8W9C - chains E and B of the 6 polymer chains in the assembly; structure by electron microscopy, 3.30 A resolution.

# Chain E
Molecule: Transcriptional regulatory protein RCO1
From: Saccharomyces cerevisiae
Reference sequence: Q04779 (RCO1_YEAST); residues 1-684 here = UniProt positions 1-684
Amino-acid sequence (684 residues; each row starts with the number of its first residue):
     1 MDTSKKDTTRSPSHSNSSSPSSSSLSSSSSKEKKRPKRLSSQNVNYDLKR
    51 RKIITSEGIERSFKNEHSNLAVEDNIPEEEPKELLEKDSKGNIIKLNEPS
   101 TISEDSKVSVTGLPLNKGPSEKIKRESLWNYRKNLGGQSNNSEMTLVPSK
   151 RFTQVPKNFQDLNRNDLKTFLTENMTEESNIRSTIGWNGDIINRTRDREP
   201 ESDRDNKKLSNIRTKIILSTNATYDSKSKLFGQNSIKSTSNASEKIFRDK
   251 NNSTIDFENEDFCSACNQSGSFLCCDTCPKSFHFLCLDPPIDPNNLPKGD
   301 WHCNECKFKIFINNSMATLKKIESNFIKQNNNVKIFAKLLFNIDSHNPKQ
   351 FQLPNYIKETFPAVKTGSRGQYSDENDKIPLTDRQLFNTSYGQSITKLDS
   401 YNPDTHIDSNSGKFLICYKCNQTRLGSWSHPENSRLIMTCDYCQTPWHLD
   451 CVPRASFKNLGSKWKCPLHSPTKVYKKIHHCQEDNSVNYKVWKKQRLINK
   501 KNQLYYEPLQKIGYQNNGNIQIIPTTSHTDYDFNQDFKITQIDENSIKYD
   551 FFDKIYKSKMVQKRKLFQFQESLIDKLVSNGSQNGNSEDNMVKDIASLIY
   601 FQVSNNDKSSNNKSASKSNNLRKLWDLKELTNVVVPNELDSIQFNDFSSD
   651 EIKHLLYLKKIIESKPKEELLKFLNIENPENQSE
Disordered / not traced: 1-104, 131-165, 190-254, 479-488, 525-537, 581-684
Swiss-Prot annotation at these positions:
  - zinc finger: Glu260 to Lys309 (PHD-type 1), Phe414 to Thr472 (PHD-type 2)
  - modified residue: Met1 (N-acetylmethionine), Ser68 (Phosphoserine), Ser683 (Phosphoserine)

# Chain B
Molecule: Histone deacetylase RPD3
From: Saccharomyces cerevisiae
Reference sequence: P32561 (RPD3_YEAST); numbering as in UniProt (aligned over 1-433)
Amino-acid sequence (433 residues; numbered 1 to 433; the number before each row is that of its first residue):
     1 MVYEATPFDPITVKPSDKRRVAYFYDADVGNYAYGAGHPMKPHRIRMAHS
    51 LIMNYGLYKKMEIYRAKPATKQEMCQFHTDEYIDFLSRVTPDNLEMFKRE
   101 SVKFNVGDDCPVFDGLYEYCSISGGGSMEGAARLNRGKCDVAVNYAGGLH
   151 HAKKSEASGFCYLNDIVLGIIELLRYHPRVLYIDIDVHHGDGVEEAFYTT
   201 DRVMTCSFHKYGEFFPGTGELRDIGVGAGKNYAVNVPLRDGIDDATYRSV
   251 FEPVIKKIMEWYQPSAVVLQCGGDSLSGDRLGCFNLSMEGHANCVNYVKS
   301 FGIPMMVVGGGGYTMRNVARTWCFETGLLNNVVLDKDLPYNEYYEYYGPD
   351 YKLSVRPSNMFNVNTPEYLDKVMTNIFANLENTKYAPSVQLNHTPRDAED
   401 LGDVEEDSAEAKDTKGGSQYARDLHVEHDNEFY
Disordered / not traced: 1, 387-433
Swiss-Prot annotation at these positions:
  - motif: Arg320 to Tyr340 (ESA1-RPD3 motif)
  - active site: His151
  - modified residue: Thr394 (Phosphothreonine), Ser408 (Phosphoserine)
  - mutagenesis: His150 (H150A: Impairs histone deacetylase activity and transcription repression), His151 (H151A: Impairs histone deacetylase activity and transcription repression), His188 (H188A: Impairs histone deacetylase activity and transcription repression), Trp322 (W322A: Strongly reduces HDAC activity), Glu325 (E325A: Strongly reduces HDAC activity), Gly327 (G327A: Strongly reduces HDAC activity), Leu328 (L328A: Strongly reduces HDAC activity), Leu329 (L329A: Strongly reduces HDAC activity), Val332 (V332A: Strongly reduces HDAC activity), Leu334 (L334A: Strongly reduces HDAC activity), Asp335 (D335A: Strongly reduces HDAC activity), Leu338 (L338A: Strongly reduces HDAC activity), 1 further mutagenesis entry in UniProt

# Interface between chain E and chain B
Pairs across the interface (59):
  Leu167(E) with Tyr340(B); Glu342(B)
  Lys168(E) with Met53(B); Asn54(B); Tyr58(B)
  Thr169(E) with Met53(B); Glu342(B), hydrogen bond
  Thr172(E) with His49(B); Met53(B)
  Met175(E) with Tyr58(B), hydrophobic; Ile63(B)
  Thr176(E) with Ile63(B)
  Glu177(E) with Ile63(B); Tyr64(B); Arg65(B), hydrogen bond (backbone-backbone)
  Glu178(E) with Arg65(B), salt bridge
  Ser179(E) with Arg65(B), hydrogen bond (backbone-backbone); Lys67(B); Glu129(B), hydrogen bond; Arg133(B), hydrogen bond
  Asn180(E) with Glu129(B)
  Ile181(E) with Glu129(B), hydrogen bond (backbone-side chain); Arg133(B); Arg136(B); Lys138(B)
  Arg182(E) with Lys67(B), hydrogen bond (side chain-backbone); Glu73(B), salt bridge; Gly125(B); Met128(B); Glu129(B), salt bridge; Ala132(B); Glu172(B)
  Ser183(E) with Glu172(B)
  Thr184(E) with Glu73(B), hydrogen bond; Gln76(B); Glu172(B)
  Trp187(E) with Gln72(B)
  Asn188(E) with Gln72(B), hydrogen bond (backbone-side chain)
  Gly189(E) with Gln72(B)
  Pro293(E) with Arg99(B)
  Asp399(E) with Val363(B)
  Pro431(E) with Phe361(B)
  Glu432(E) with Phe361(B)
  Arg435(E) with Thr365(B); Glu367(B), salt bridge
  Leu436(E) with Arg239(B)
  Leu449(E) with Arg239(B)
  Asp450(E) with Thr365(B), hydrogen bond; Tyr368(B), hydrogen bond (side chain-backbone); Lys371(B), hydrogen bond (backbone-side chain)
  Pro453(E) with Tyr368(B)
  Ala455(E) with Tyr211(B); Arg239(B); Tyr368(B)
  Ser456(E) with Gly212(B)
  Phe457(E) with Glu213(B)
  Lys458(E) with Glu213(B)
  Asn459(E) with Glu213(B)
  Leu460(E) with Glu213(B)
Other interface residues (no listed pair), chain E (35 interface residues in all): Leu171, Lys397, Arg424
Other interface residues (no listed pair), chain B (42 interface residues in all): Tyr25, Ser50, Ala66, Pro68, Ala69, Thr70, Lys71, Asp240, Asn341, Pro366

# In short
35 residues of chain E face 42 of chain B across their interface, with 12 hydrogen bonds and 4 salt bridges.
Polar pairs include Glu178(E)-Arg65(B), Arg182(E)-Glu73(B) and Arg182(E)-Glu129(B). UniProt lists active-site
residue His151(B) and 13 mutagenesis sites on chain B.
Here chain E is Transcriptional regulatory protein RCO1 and chain B is Histone deacetylase RPD3, both from
Saccharomyces cerevisiae. Entry 8W9C (Cryo-EM structure of the Rpd3S complex from budding yeast) was
determined by electron microscopy together with 8W9D, 8W9E and 8W9F from the same study.
